8P7B - chains A and R of the 5 polymer chains in the assembly; structure by electron microscopy, 2.42 A resolution.

# Chain A
Protein: tRNA N(3)-methylcytidine methyltransferase METTL6
Source organism: Homo sapiens
Notes: EC 2.1.1.-
UniProtKB: Q8TCB7 (METL6_HUMAN); numbering as in UniProt (aligned over 1-284)
Chain sequence (284 residues; each row starts with the number of its first residue):
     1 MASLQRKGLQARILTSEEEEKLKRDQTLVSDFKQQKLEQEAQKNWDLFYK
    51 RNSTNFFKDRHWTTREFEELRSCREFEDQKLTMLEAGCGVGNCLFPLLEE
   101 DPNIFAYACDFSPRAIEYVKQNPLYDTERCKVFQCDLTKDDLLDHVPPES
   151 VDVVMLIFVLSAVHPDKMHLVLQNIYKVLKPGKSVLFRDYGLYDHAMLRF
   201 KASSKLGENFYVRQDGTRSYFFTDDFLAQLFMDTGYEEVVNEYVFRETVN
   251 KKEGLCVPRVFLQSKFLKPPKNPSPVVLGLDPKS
Unresolved in the structure: 1-26, 73-78, 272-284
Residues lining bound ligands: S-adenosylhomocysteine (SAH): Trp45, Tyr49, Phe57, Arg60, Glu85, Gly87, Cys88, Gly89, Gly91, Asn92, Cys93, Asp110, Phe111, Ser112, Cys135, Asp136, Leu137, Thr138, Ile157, Phe158, Val159, Ala162, Val163
UniProt features mapped onto this chain:
  - binding site (S-adenosyl-L-methionine): Trp45, Tyr49, Gly87, Asp110, Asp136, Leu137, Ile157
  - binding site (S-adenosyl-L-homocysteine): Tyr49, His61, Glu85, Gly87, Asp110, Asp136, Leu137, Ile157
  - mutagenesis: Tyr49 (Y49F: Decreased affinity for S-adenosyl-L-methionine), His61 (H61N: Decreased affinity for S-adenosyl-L-methionine), Glu85 (E85Q: Strongly decreased affinity for S-adenosyl-L-methionine), Cys93 (C93S: Does not affect affinity for S-adenosyl-L-methionine), Asp110 (D110A: Nearly abolished affinity for S-adenosyl-L-methionine), Phe111 (F111L: Decreased affinity for S-adenosyl-L-methionine), Ser161 (S161A: Strongly reduced RNA (cytosine-3-)-methyltransferase activity), Thr217 (T217A: Strongly reduced RNA (cytosine-3-)-methyltransferase activity)
From the paper describing this entry:
  - binding site for Serine tRNA (chain R): Lys43, Trp45, Asp46, Lys50, Phe57, Arg60, Trp62, Arg114, Phe158, Tyr190, His195, Arg199, Arg213, Thr248, Arg259, Phe261
  - binding site for S-adenosylhomocysteine: Trp45, Arg60, Asp110, Phe111, Leu137, Thr138, Ile157, Val159, Ala162, Val163
  - mutagenesis - D110A: abolished binding to S-adenosylhomocysteine
  - mutagenesis - D110A: abolished binding to Serine tRNA (chain R)
  - mutagenesis - D110A: abolished catalytic activity
  - mutagenesis - Y49F: unchanged binding to S-adenosylhomocysteine
  - mutagenesis - Y49F: decreased binding to Serine tRNA (chain R)
  - mutagenesis - F32A, Y49F, Y190F: decreased catalytic activity
  - mutagenesis - Y190F: unchanged binding to Serine tRNA (chain R)
  - mutagenesis - D189A, D189N: abolished expression

# Chain R
Molecule: Serine tRNA
Source organism: Trichoplusia ni
Sequence (85 nucleotides; numbered 1 to 76 plus 10 insertion-coded residues; 1 number in that range is skipped by the numbering (no residue carries it; nothing is unmodelled there); the number before each row is that of its first residue; a row labelled like 47A-47I holds insertion residues (47A, then the next letters in order)):
     1 GCAGUGGUGGCXGAGU
    18 GGU
   20A U
    21 AAGGCGUCGGAXUUGAXAUCCGAUUCG
47A-47I CUCUGCGAG
    48 XGUGGGUUCGAAUCCCACCCACUGCGCCA
Unresolved in the structure: 75-76
Modified residues: 4AC (N(4)-acetylcytidine-5'-monophosphate) at position 12, OMG (o2'-methylguanosine-5'-monophosphate) at position 18, H2U (5,6-dihydrouridine-5'-monophosphate) at position 20, M2G (N2-dimethylguanosine-5'-monophosphate) at position 26, JMH (3-Methylcytidine- 5'-monophosphate) at position 32, 6IA (N6-isopentenyl-adenosine-5'-monophosphate) at position 37, PSU (pseudouridine-5'-monophosphate) at position 39, OMU (o2'-methyluridine 5'-monophosphate) at position 44, 5MC (5-methylcytidine-5'-monophosphate) at position 48, 5MU (5-methyluridine 5'-monophosphate) at position 54, PSU (pseudouridine-5'-monophosphate) at position 55, 1MA (6-hydro-1-methyladenosine-5'-monophosphate) at position 58
Covalent attachments: covalent link U16-OMG_18
Metal / ion sites: Mg2+ site 1: G9, 4AC_12; Mg2+ site 2 near 5MC_48 (its only coordinating residue here)

# Chain A / chain R interface
Residue-residue contacts - 53 pairs, chain A then chain R:
  Lys43(A) with C47C(R), hydrogen bond to the sugar; U47D(R), salt bridge to the phosphate
  Trp45(A) with JMH_32(R), base contact
  Asp46(A) with U47D(R), hydrogen bond to the base
  Leu47(A) with U47D(R), base contact
  Lys50(A) with U47D(R), phosphate contact; G47E(R), salt bridge to the phosphate
  Arg51(A) with G42(R), sugar contact
  Asn52(A) with C41(R), hydrogen bond to the sugar; G42(R), sugar contact
  Asn55(A) with C41(R), sugar contact; G42(R), hydrogen bond to the phosphate
  Phe56(A) with G30(R), sugar contact; A31(R), sugar contact; C41(R), sugar contact
  Phe57(A) with JMH_32(R), base contact
  Lys58(A) with U33(R), sugar contact; C40(R), hydrogen bond to the sugar
  Asp59(A) with U33(R), phosphate contact; U34(R), phosphate contact
  Arg60(A) with JMH_32(R), hydrogen bond to the sugar; U33(R), sugar contact
  His61(A) with U34(R), salt bridge to the phosphate; G35(R), stacking on the base
  Trp62(A) with U33(R), hydrogen bond to the phosphate; U34(R), phosphate contact
  Arg114(A) with U47D(R), hydrogen bond to the base
  Phe158(A) with JMH_32(R), sugar contact
  Arg188(A) with U34(R), hydrogen bond to the base
  Tyr190(A) with A31(R), hydrogen bond to the phosphate; JMH_32(R), hydrogen bond to the phosphate
  His195(A) with 6IA_37(R), base contact
  Ala196(A) with A31(R), phosphate contact
  Arg199(A) with G30(R), sugar contact; A31(R), salt bridge to the phosphate; 6IA_37(R), base contact
  Phe200(A) with G30(R), phosphate contact
  Lys201(A) with G29(R), salt bridge to the phosphate
  Arg213(A) with G30(R), hydrogen bond to the phosphate; A31(R), salt bridge to the phosphate; JMH_32(R), base contact
  Gln214(A) with G29(R), hydrogen bond to the base; G30(R), hydrogen bond to the phosphate
  Arg246(A) with U34(R), hydrogen bond to the base; A36(R), base contact
  Thr248(A) with 6IA_37(R), base contact
  Val249(A) with 6IA_37(R), hydrogen bond to the sugar
  Asn250(A) with 6IA_37(R), base contact
  Lys251(A) with A38(R), base contact
  Lys252(A) with A38(R), hydrogen bond to the sugar
  Arg259(A) with JMH_32(R), salt bridge to the phosphate; 6IA_37(R), base contact
  Phe261(A) with JMH_32(R), sugar contact
Interface residues without a listed pair, chain A (37 interface residues in all): Ser204, Val212, Val257
Interface residues without a listed pair, chain R (18 interface residues in all): PSU_39, A43

# Summary
Chain A and chain R form an interface of 37 and 18 residues respectively, with 17 hydrogen bonds, 7 salt
bridges and 1 aromatic stacking contact. Among the polar pairs are Asp46(A)-U47D(R), Arg114(A)-U47D(R) and
Arg188(A)-U34(R). From the paper: a binding site for Serine tRNA (chain R) at Lys43(A), Trp45(A) and Asp46(A)
among others; F32A, Y49F and Y190F of chain A reduce catalytic activity; 6 substitutions were tested in all.
Chain A is tRNA N(3)-methylcytidine methyltransferase METTL6 (Homo sapiens) and chain R is Serine tRNA
(Trichoplusia ni); the structure, CryoEM structure of METTL6 tRNA SerRS complex in a 1:2:2 stoichiometry, was
determined by electron microscopy together with 8P7C, 8P7D, 8OWX and 8OWY from the same study.
